PDB entry 8G1W | X-ray diffraction, 1.20 A resolution | chains M and L of the 3 polymer chains in the assembly

Chain M:
Molecule: Cyclic peptide inhibitor (ACE)Y(DTR)(NLE)(THZ)
Chain sequence (5 residues; numbered 1 to 5; the number before each row is that of its first residue):
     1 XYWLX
Modified positions: ACE (acetyl group) at position 1, THZ (1-[(4S)-4-amino-5-(1,3-benzothiazol-2-yl)-5-oxopentyl]guanidine) at position 5; W3 (D-tryptophan; DTR); L4 (norleucine; NLE)
Covalently attached groups: covalent link Y2-L4

Chain L:
Molecule: Cyclic peptide inhibitor (ACE)Y(DTR)(NLE)(KCM)
Chain sequence (5 residues; row label = number of the first residue in the row):
     1 XYWLX
Modified positions: ACE (acetyl group) at position 1, KCM (N-[(4S,5S)-4-amino-5-(1,3-benzothiazol-2-yl)-5-hydroxypentyl]guanidine) at position 5; W3 (D-tryptophan; DTR); L4 (norleucine; NLE)
Covalently attached groups: covalent link Y2-L4

How chain M and chain L interact:
Contacting residue pairs (5):
  W3(M) - W3(L)
  L4(M) - W3(L)
  L4(M) - L4(L)
  THZ_5(M) - L4(L)
  THZ_5(M) - KCM_5(L)
Interface residues without a listed pair, chain M (4 interface residues in all): Y2
Interface residues without a listed pair, chain L (4 interface residues in all): Y2

In short:
The chain M/chain L interface involves 4 residues from each chain.
Here chain M is Cyclic peptide inhibitor (ACE)Y(DTR)(NLE)(THZ) and chain L is Cyclic peptide inhibitor
(ACE)Y(DTR)(NLE)(KCM). Entry 8G1W (Crystal Structure Matriptase (C731S) in Complex with Inhibitor VD4162B) was
determined by X-ray diffraction.
